PDB entry 8C26 | X-ray diffraction, 2.35 A resolution | chains A and B

# Chain A
Molecule: Toxin ParE2
Organism: Mycobacterium tuberculosis H37Rv
UniProtKB: P9WHG5 (PARE2_MYCTU); numbering as in UniProt (aligned over 1-105)
Amino-acid sequence (105 residues; numbered 1 to 105; the number before each row is that of its first residue):
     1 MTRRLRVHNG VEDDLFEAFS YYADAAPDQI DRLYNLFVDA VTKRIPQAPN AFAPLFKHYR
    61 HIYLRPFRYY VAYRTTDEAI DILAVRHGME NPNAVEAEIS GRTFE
Disordered / not traced: 1, 89-105

# Chain B
Molecule: Antitoxin ParD2
Organism: Mycobacterium tuberculosis H37Rv
UniProtKB: P9WJ75 (PARD2_MYCTU); residues 1-71 here = UniProt positions 1-71
Amino-acid sequence (71 residues; each row starts with the number of its first residue):
     1 MVVNRALLAS VDALSRDEQI ELVEHINGNL AEGMHISEAN QALIEARAND TDDAHWSTID
    61 DFDKRIRARL G
Disordered / not traced: 1-35

# Chain A / chain B interface
Contacting residue pairs (49):
  Leu5(A) with Thr58(B); Ile59(B), hydrophobic
  Arg6(A) with Asp53(B), salt bridge; Trp56(B); Ser57(B)
  Val7(A) with His55(B); Trp56(B); Ser57(B), hydrogen bond (backbone-backbone); Phe62(B), hydrophobic
  His8(A) with Arg47(B); Asp50(B), salt bridge; His55(B); Trp56(B); Phe62(B)
  Asn9(A) with Ala54(B); His55(B), hydrogen bond (backbone-backbone); Ser57(B), hydrogen bond; Arg65(B), hydrogen bond
  Gly10(A) with Arg47(B), hydrogen bond (backbone-side chain)
  Val11(A) with Arg47(B); Phe62(B), hydrophobic
  Glu12(A) with Phe62(B); Arg65(B); Arg69(B), salt bridge
  Asp14(A) with Arg47(B), salt bridge
  Leu15(A) with Ile66(B), hydrophobic
  Phe16(A) with Arg69(B); Leu70(B), hydrophobic
  Tyr34(A) with Asp63(B), hydrogen bond; Ile66(B), hydrophobic; Arg67(B)
  Asn35(A) with Arg67(B), hydrogen bond
  Thr42(A) with Ile59(B)
  Leu55(A) with Ile44(B), hydrophobic
  Phe56(A) with Gln41(B); Ile44(B), hydrophobic; Glu45(B)
  Lys57(A) with Glu45(B), salt bridge
  Tyr59(A) with Ala48(B)
  Ala72(A) with Ile44(B), hydrophobic
  Arg74(A) with Ala48(B), hydrogen bond (side chain-backbone)
  Leu83(A) with Ile44(B), hydrophobic; Arg47(B), hydrogen bond (backbone-side chain); Ala48(B), hydrophobic; Trp56(B), hydrophobic
  Ala84(A) with Ile44(B), hydrophobic; Arg47(B)
  Arg86(A) with Asn40(B), hydrogen bond; Leu43(B)
Interface residues without a listed pair, chain A (30 interface residues in all): Asp13, Asp31, Phe37, Val41, Tyr70, Asp81, Ile82
Interface residues without a listed pair, chain B (23 interface residues in all): Ile36
The authors on this interface:
  - pairs named by the authors: Asp14(A)-Arg47(B), Lys57(A)-Glu45(B) (salt bridge)

# Overview
30 residues of chain A face 23 of chain B across their interface, with 10 hydrogen bonds and 5 salt bridges.
Polar pairs include Arg6(A)-Asp53(B), His8(A)-Asp50(B) and Glu12(A)-Arg69(B). The paper describes a contact
between Asp14(A) and Arg47(B); a salt bridge between Lys57(A) and Glu45(B).
Chain A is Toxin ParE2 and chain B is Antitoxin ParD2, both from Mycobacterium tuberculosis H37Rv; the
structure, ParDE2 toxin-antitoxin complex from Mycobacterium tuberculosis (rv2142A-rv2142c), was determined by
X-ray diffraction, deposited together with 8C24.
